9LVJ - chains B and D of the 18 polymer chains in the assembly; structure by electron microscopy, 3.82 A resolution.

# Chain B
Name: GATOR2 complex protein MIOS
Organism: Homo sapiens
UniProt: Q9NXC5 (MIOS_HUMAN); residue numbers follow UniProt; this construct covers 1-875
Chain sequence (875 residues; each row starts with the number of its first residue):
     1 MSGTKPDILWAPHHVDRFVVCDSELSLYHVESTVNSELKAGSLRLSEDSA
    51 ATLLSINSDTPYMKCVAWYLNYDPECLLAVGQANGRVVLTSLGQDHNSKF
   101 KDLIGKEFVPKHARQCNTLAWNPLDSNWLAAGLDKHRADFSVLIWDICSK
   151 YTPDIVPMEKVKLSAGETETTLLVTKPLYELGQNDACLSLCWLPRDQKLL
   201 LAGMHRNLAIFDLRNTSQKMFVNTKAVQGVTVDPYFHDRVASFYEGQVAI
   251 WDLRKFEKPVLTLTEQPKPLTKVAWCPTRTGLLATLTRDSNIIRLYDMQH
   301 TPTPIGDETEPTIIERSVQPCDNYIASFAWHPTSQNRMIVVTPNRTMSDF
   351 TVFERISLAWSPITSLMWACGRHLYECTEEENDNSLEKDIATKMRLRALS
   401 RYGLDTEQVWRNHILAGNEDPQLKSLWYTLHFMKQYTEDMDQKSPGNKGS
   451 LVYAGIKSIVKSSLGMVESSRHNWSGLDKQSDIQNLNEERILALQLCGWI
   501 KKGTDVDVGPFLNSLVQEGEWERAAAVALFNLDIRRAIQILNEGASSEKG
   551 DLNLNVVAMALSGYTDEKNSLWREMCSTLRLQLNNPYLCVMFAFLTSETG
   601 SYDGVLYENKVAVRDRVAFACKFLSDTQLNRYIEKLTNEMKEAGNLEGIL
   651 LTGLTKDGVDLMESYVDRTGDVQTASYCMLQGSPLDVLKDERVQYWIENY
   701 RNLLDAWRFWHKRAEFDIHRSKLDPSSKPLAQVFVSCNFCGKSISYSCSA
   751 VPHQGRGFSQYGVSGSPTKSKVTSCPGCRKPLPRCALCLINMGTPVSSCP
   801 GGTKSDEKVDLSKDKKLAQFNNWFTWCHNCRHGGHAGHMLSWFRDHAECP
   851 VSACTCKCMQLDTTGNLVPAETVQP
Unresolved in the structure: 1-4, 34-41, 150-174, 302-311, 352-355, 381-388, 439-449, 463-468, 476-482, 549-551, 748-779, 796-817, 865-875
Bound ions: Zn2+ site 1 near Gly741 (its only coordinating residue here); Zn2+ site 2 near Cys830 (its only coordinating residue here)

# Chain D
Name: GATOR2 complex protein WDR59
Organism: Homo sapiens
UniProt: Q6PJI9 (WDR59_HUMAN); residues 1-974 here = UniProt positions 1-974
Chain sequence (974 residues; each row starts with the number of its first residue):
     1 MAARWSSENVVVEFRDSQATAMSVDCLGQHAVLSGRRFLYIVNLDAPFEG
    51 HRKISRQSKWDIGAVQWNPHDSFAHYFAASSNQRVDLYKWKDGSGEVGTT
   101 LQGHTRVISDLDWAVFEPDLLVTSSVDTYIYIWDIKDTRKPTVALSAVAG
   151 ASQVKWNKKNANCLATSHDGDVRIWDKRKPSTAVEYLAAHLSKIHGLDWH
   201 PDSEHILATSSQDNSVKFWDYRQPRKYLNILPCQVPVWKARYTPFSNGLV
   251 TVMVPQLRRENSLLLWNVFDLNTPVHTFVGHDDVVLEFQWRKQKEGSKDY
   301 QLVTWSRDQTLRMWRVDSQMQRLCANDILDGVDEFIESISLLPEPEKTLH
   351 TEDTDHQHTASHGEEEALKEDPPRNLLEERKSDQLGLPQTLQQEFSLINV
   401 QIRNVNVEMDAADRSCTVSVHCSNHRVKMLVKFPAQYPNNAAPSFQFINP
   451 TTITSTMKAKLLKILKDTALQKVKRGQSCLEPCLRQLVSCLESFVNQEDS
   501 ASSNPFALPNSVTPPLPTFARVTTAYGSYQDANIPFPRTSGARFCGAGYL
   551 VYFTRPMTMHRAVSPTEPTPRSLSALSAYHTGLIAPMKIRTEAPGNLRLY
   601 SGSPTRSEKEQVSISSFYYKERKSRRWKSKREGSDSGNRQIKAAGKVIIQ
   651 DIACLLPVHKSLGELYILNVNDIQETCQKNAASALLVGRKDLVQVWSLAT
   701 VATDLCLGPKSDPDLETPWARHPFGRQLLESLLAHYCRLRDVQTLAMLCS
   751 VFEAQSRPQGLPNPFGPFPNRSSNLVVSHSRYPSFTSSGSCSSMSDPGLN
   801 TGGWNIAGREAEHLSSPWGESSPEELRFGSLTYSDPRERERDQHDKNKRL
   851 LDPANTQQFDDFKKCYGEILYRWGLREKRAEVLKFVSCPPDPHKGIEFGV
   901 YCSHCRSEVRGTQCAICKGFTFQCAICHVAVRGSSNFCLTCGHGGHTSHM
   951 MEWFRTQEVCPTGCGCHCLLESTF
Unresolved in the structure: 1-530, 556-645, 755-835
Bound ions: Zn2+ site 1: Cys905, Cys914, Cys917; Zn2+ site 2: Cys924, Cys927, His949; Zn2+ site 3: Cys938, Cys941, Cys966, Cys968; Zn2+ site 4: Cys941, His943, Cys960, Cys964

# How chain B and chain D interact
Pairs across the interface (64; chain B residue first):
  His711(B) - Glu952(D)
  His711(B) - Trp953(D)
  Arg713(B) - Ile926(D)  hydrogen bond (side chain-backbone)
  Ala714(B) - Pro961(D)
  Ser721(B) - Gly963(D)
  Pro729(B) - His943(D)
  Pro729(B) - Thr962(D)
  Pro729(B) - Cys964(D)
  Leu730(B) - Cys941(D)
  Leu730(B) - His943(D)  hydrogen bond (backbone-side chain)
  Ala731(B) - Cys941(D)
  Ala731(B) - Gly942(D)
  Ala731(B) - His943(D)
  Gln732(B) - Tyr901(D)  hydrogen bond (backbone-backbone)
  Gln732(B) - Gly942(D)
  Val733(B) - Gly899(D)
  Val733(B) - Phe937(D)  hydrophobic
  Val733(B) - Gly942(D)  hydrogen bond (backbone-backbone)
  Phe734(B) - Phe898(D)
  Phe734(B) - Gly899(D)  hydrogen bond (backbone-backbone)
  Val735(B) - Glu897(D)
  Val735(B) - Phe898(D)  hydrophobic
  Ser736(B) - Glu897(D)  hydrogen bond (backbone-backbone)
  Cys737(B) - Gly895(D)
  Cys737(B) - Ile896(D)
  Cys737(B) - Glu897(D)  hydrogen bond (backbone-backbone)
  Cys737(B) - Phe898(D)
  Asn738(B) - Gly895(D)
  Asn738(B) - Glu897(D)
  Phe739(B) - Gly895(D)  hydrogen bond (backbone-backbone)
  Cys740(B) - Gly895(D)  hydrogen bond (backbone-backbone)
  Cys740(B) - Ile896(D)
  Lys780(B) - Lys894(D)  hydrogen bond (backbone-backbone)
  Lys780(B) - Gly895(D)
  Pro781(B) - Lys894(D)
  Pro781(B) - Gly895(D)
  Pro781(B) - Ile896(D)  hydrogen bond (backbone-backbone)
  Leu782(B) - Ile896(D)
  Leu787(B) - Arg876(D)  hydrogen bond (backbone-side chain)
  Cys788(B) - Tyr871(D)  hydrogen bond (backbone-side chain)
  Gly793(B) - Phe974(D)
  Thr794(B) - Phe974(D)
  Pro795(B) - Phe974(D)
  Gln819(B) - Leu969(D)
  Gln819(B) - Thr973(D)
  Phe824(B) - Asn936(D)
  Thr825(B) - Ser934(D)
  Thr825(B) - Asn936(D)
  Trp826(B) - Phe898(D)  hydrophobic
  Trp826(B) - Gly933(D)
  Trp826(B) - Ser934(D)
  Trp826(B) - Ser935(D)  hydrogen bond (backbone-backbone)
  Cys827(B) - Gly933(D)
  His828(B) - Thr912(D)
  His828(B) - Arg932(D)
  His828(B) - Gly933(D)
  His838(B) - Arg876(D)
  Pro850(B) - Lys884(D)
  Ser852(B) - Lys884(D)
  Ser852(B) - Pro890(D)
  Ala853(B) - Lys884(D)
  Ala853(B) - Pro890(D)
  Cys858(B) - Gly933(D)
  Cys858(B) - Ser934(D)  hydrogen bond (backbone-backbone)
Interface residues without a listed pair, chain B (45 interface residues in all): Trp710, Asp717, Ile718, Trp823, Asn829, Trp842, Val851, Met859, Leu861, Thr864
Interface residues without a listed pair, chain D (35 interface residues in all): Val900, Cys927, Ser948, His949

# Summary
45 residues of chain B and 35 residues of chain D are in contact; the contacts include 15 hydrogen bonds.
Among the polar pairs are Arg713(B)-Ile926(D), Leu730(B)-His943(D) and Leu787(B)-Arg876(D). The Zn2+ site 1 is
built by Cys905(D), Cys914(D) and Cys917(D).
Here chain B is GATOR2 complex protein MIOS and chain D is GATOR2 complex protein WDR59, both from Homo
sapiens. Entry 9LVJ (Cryo-EM structure of Sestrin2 bound human GATOR2 complex) was determined by electron
microscopy, deposited together with 9LVK and 9LWF.
